Entry 8WCN (electron microscopy, 3.20 A resolution); this record covers chains A and B.

== Chain A (and B) ==
Molecule: Diguanylate cyclase
Source organism: Pseudomonas aeruginosa
Notes: chain B of this document is another copy of the same molecule, construct and numbering; everything in this record applies to it too
UniProt: A0A072ZHL9 (A0A072ZHL9_PSEAI); numbering as in UniProt (aligned over 1-401)
Sequence (461 residues; each row starts with the number of its first residue; numbers below 1 keep their minus sign (Met-17 is residue -17)):
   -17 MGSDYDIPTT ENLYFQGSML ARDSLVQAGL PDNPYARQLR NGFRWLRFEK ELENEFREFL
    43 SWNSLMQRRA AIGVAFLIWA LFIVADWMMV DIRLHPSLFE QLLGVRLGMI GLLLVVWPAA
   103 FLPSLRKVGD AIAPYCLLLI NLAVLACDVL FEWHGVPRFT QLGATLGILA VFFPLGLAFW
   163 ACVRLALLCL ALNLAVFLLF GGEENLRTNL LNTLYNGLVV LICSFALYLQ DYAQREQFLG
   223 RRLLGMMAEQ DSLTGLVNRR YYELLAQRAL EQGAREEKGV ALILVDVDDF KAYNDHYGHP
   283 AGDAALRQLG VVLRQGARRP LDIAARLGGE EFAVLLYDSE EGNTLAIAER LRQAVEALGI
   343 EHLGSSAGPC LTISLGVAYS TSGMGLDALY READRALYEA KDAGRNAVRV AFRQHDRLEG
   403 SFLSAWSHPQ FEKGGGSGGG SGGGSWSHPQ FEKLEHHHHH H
Unresolved in the structure: -17 to 13, 393-443 (chain B: -17 to 14, 393-443)
Sequence notes: initiating methionine (-17); expression tag (-16 to 0, 402-443)
Metal / ion sites: Mg2+: Val269, Glu312 (together with phosphomethylphosphonic acid guanylate ester)
Small-molecule neighbours:
  - phosphomethylphosphonic acid guanylate ester (G2P), molecule 1: Arg26, Tyr210, Tyr214
  - phosphomethylphosphonic acid guanylate ester (G2P), molecule 2: Phe41, Asn45, Met48, Gln49, Gln216, Arg223
  - phosphomethylphosphonic acid guanylate ester (G2P), molecule 3: Asp268, Val269, Asp270, Asp271, Phe272, Lys273, Asn276, His281, Gly284, Asp285, Leu288, Arg308, Gly311, Glu312, Lys383, Arg387
From the paper describing this entry:
  - self-association interface (contacts with another copy of this molecule); pairs are residue here / residue on that copy: Phe141-Thr190, Glu218-Gln219, Glu218
  - binding site for phosphomethylphosphonic acid guanylate ester: Arg26, Asn45, Tyr214, Gln219, Arg241, Lys273, Asn276, Asp285, Arg308, Glu312, Lys383
  - Mg2+ coordination: Asp268, Val269, Glu312
  - catalytic residues: Asp268 to Phe272, Gly310 to Phe314 (proposed by the authors, not directly observed)

== Interface between chain A and chain B ==
Pairs across the interface (64):
  Gln49(A) with Leu211(B)
  Ile60(A) with Leu200(B), hydrophobic
  Leu63(A) with Leu196(B), hydrophobic
  Phe64(A) with Tyr197(B)
  Met71(A) with Arg189(B)
  Phe141(A) with Gln143(B); Thr190(B), hydrogen bond (backbone-side chain); Leu193(B), hydrophobic
  Thr142(A) with Leu193(B); Tyr197(B)
  Gln143(A) with Gln143(B)
  Leu144(A) with Gln143(B); Leu144(B), hydrophobic; Thr147(B); Asn194(B); Tyr197(B), hydrophobic; Asn198(B)
  Gly145(A) with Tyr197(B)
  Thr147(A) with Leu144(B)
  Leu151(A) with Val201(B), hydrophobic; Ile204(B)
  Phe155(A) with Phe207(B), hydrophobic
  Pro156(A) with Phe207(B)
  Thr190(A) with Phe141(B)
  Leu193(A) with Thr142(B)
  Asn194(A) with Thr142(B); Leu144(B)
  Leu196(A) with Leu63(B), hydrophobic
  Tyr197(A) with Leu63(B), hydrophobic; Phe64(B); Thr142(B); Leu144(B), hydrophobic; Leu148(B)
  Asn198(A) with Leu144(B)
  Leu200(A) with Ile60(B), hydrophobic
  Val201(A) with Leu148(B), hydrophobic; Leu151(B), hydrophobic
  Ile204(A) with Leu151(B)
  Phe207(A) with Ala52(B), hydrophobic; Phe155(B), hydrophobic
  Ala208(A) with Gln212(B)
  Leu211(A) with Gln49(B); Pro156(B), hydrophobic; Gln212(B); Gln216(B)
  Gln212(A) with Ala208(B); Leu211(B); Gln212(B)
  Ala215(A) with Ala215(B), hydrophobic; Gln216(B)
  Gln216(A) with Leu211(B); Ala215(B)
  Glu218(A) with Gln219(B), hydrogen bond; Arg223(B), salt bridge
  Gln219(A) with Glu218(B), hydrogen bond
  Leu226(A) with Met229(B), hydrophobic
  Met229(A) with Leu226(B), hydrophobic; Met229(B), hydrophobic
  Ala230(A) with Met229(B), hydrophobic
  Lys273(A) with Tyr380(B)
  His281(A) with Asp369(B)
  Gly311(A) with Gly310(B)
  Leu368(A) with His281(B)
  Asp369(A) with His281(B)
Also at the interface, not in a pair above, chain A (53 interface residues in all): Ala52, Ala67, Leu148, Phe154, Arg189, Leu203, Cys205, Arg223, Leu225, Leu235, Asp277, Tyr372, Arg373, Tyr380
Also at the interface, not in a pair above, chain B (51 interface residues in all): Val56, Ala67, Met70, Gly145, Phe154, Cys205, Leu225, Arg242, Glu245, Lys273, Asp277, Arg373

== Summary ==
The interface between chain A and chain B involves 53 residues on one side and 51 on the other; the contacts
include 3 hydrogen bonds and 1 salt bridge. Polar pairs include Glu218(A)-Arg223(B), Phe141(A)-Thr190(B) and
Glu218(A)-Gln219(B). The paper reports catalytic residues Asp268(A) and Gly310(A); a binding site for
phosphomethylphosphonic acid guanylate ester at Arg26(A), Asn45(A) and Tyr214(A) among others.
Chain A and chain B are both Diguanylate cyclase (Pseudomonas aeruginosa); the structure, Cryo-EM structure of
PAO1-ImcA with GMPCPP, was determined by electron microscopy (same publication as 8WCT).
